Entry 3E62 (X-ray diffraction, 1.92 A resolution); this record covers chain A.

# Chain A
Protein: Tyrosine-protein kinase JAK2
From: Homo sapiens
Notes: EC 2.7.10.2; fragment: CATALYTIC DOMAIN to 1131)
UniProt: O60674 (JAK2_HUMAN); numbering as in UniProt (aligned over 839-1131)
Sequence (293 residues; each row starts with the number of its first residue):
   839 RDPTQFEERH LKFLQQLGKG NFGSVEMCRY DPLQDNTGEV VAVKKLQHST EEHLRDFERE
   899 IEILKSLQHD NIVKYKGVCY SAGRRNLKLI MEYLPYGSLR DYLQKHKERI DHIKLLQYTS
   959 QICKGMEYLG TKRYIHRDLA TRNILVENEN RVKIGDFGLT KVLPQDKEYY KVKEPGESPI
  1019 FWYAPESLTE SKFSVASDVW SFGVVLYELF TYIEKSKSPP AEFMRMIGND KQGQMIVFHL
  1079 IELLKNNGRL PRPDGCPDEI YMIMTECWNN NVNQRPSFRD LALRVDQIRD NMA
Modified residues: Tyr1007 (o-phosphotyrosine; PTR); Tyr1008 (o-phosphotyrosine; PTR)
Small-molecule neighbours: 5-bromo-1H-indazol-3-amine (5B1): Leu855, Val863, Ala880, Val911, Met929, Glu930, Tyr931, Leu932, Gly935, Leu983, Gly993
UniProt features mapped onto this chain:
  - active site: Asp976 (Proton acceptor)
  - binding site (ATP): Leu855 to Val863, Lys882
  - modified residue (Phosphotyrosine): Tyr868, Tyr966, Tyr972, Tyr1007, Tyr1008
  - mutagenesis: Lys882 (K882E: Loss of ability to up-regulate potassium voltage-gated channel activity of KCNA3)

# Overview
Ligands of chain A: 5-bromo-1H-indazol-3-amine. From UniProt: active-site residue Asp976, 10 ATP-binding
residues and one mutagenesis site.
Chain A is Tyrosine-protein kinase JAK2 (Homo sapiens); the structure, Fragment based discovery of JAK-2
inhibitors, was determined by X-ray diffraction, deposited together with 3E63 and 3E64.
